9JIL - chains H and L of the 6 polymer chains in the assembly; structure by electron microscopy, 2.44 A resolution.

== Chain H ==
Name: C131 Fab heavy chain
Organism: Homo sapiens
Notes: antibody fragment or engineered binder
Chain sequence (125 residues; numbered 1 to 125; the number before each row is that of its first residue):
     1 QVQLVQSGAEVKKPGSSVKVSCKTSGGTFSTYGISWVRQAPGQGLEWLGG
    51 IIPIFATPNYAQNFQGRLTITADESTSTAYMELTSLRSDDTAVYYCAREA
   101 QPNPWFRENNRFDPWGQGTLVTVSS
Cystine bridges: Cys22-Cys96

== Chain L ==
Name: C131 Fab light chain
Organism: Homo sapiens
Notes: antibody fragment or engineered binder
Chain sequence (110 residues; row label = number of the first residue in the row):
     1 QSALTQPASVSGSPGQSITISCTGTSSDVGSYDLVSWYQQQPGKAPKLII
    51 YEGNKRPSGVSHRFSGSNSGNTASLTISGLQAEDEADYYCCSFAISVTFV
   101 FGTGTKVTVL
Cystine bridges: Cys22-Cys90

== How chain H and chain L interact ==
Pairs across the interface (36):
  Val37(H) with Phe101(L), hydrophobic
  Gln39(H) with Gln40(L), hydrogen bond; Tyr89(L), hydrogen bond
  Gln43(H) with Tyr89(L)
  Gly44(H) with Tyr89(L)
  Leu45(H) with Gln40(L); Pro46(L), hydrophobic; Tyr89(L); Phe101(L)
  Trp47(H) with Thr98(L); Phe99(L); Phe101(L), hydrophobic
  Asn59(H) with Val97(L)
  Tyr60(H) with Thr98(L)
  Tyr95(H) with Gln40(L); Ala45(L), hydrophobic; Pro46(L)
  Glu99(H) with Phe99(L)
  Arg107(H) with Phe93(L); Val97(L)
  Glu108(H) with Leu34(L); Phe93(L)
  Asn109(H) with Leu34(L); Glu52(L), hydrogen bond
  Asn110(H) with Ser36(L); Phe99(L)
  Arg111(H) with Tyr38(L); Leu48(L); Tyr51(L)
  Phe112(H) with Tyr38(L), hydrogen bond (backbone-side chain); Leu48(L); Phe99(L), hydrophobic; Phe101(L), hydrophobic
  Trp115(H) with Tyr38(L); Pro46(L)
  Gly116(H) with Ala45(L)
Other interface residues (no listed pair), chain H (21 interface residues in all): Glu46, Ala61, Asp113
Other interface residues (no listed pair), chain L (17 interface residues in all): Lys44, Cys91

== Overview ==
The interface between chain H and chain L involves 21 residues on one side and 17 on the other; the contacts
include 4 hydrogen bonds. Polar pairs include Gln39(H)-Gln40(L), Gln39(H)-Tyr89(L) and Asn109(H)-Glu52(L).
Chain H is C131 Fab heavy chain and chain L is C131 Fab light chain, both from Homo sapiens; the structure,
Rat hepatitis E virus capsid protein E2s domain in complex with Fab C131, was determined by electron
microscopy together with 9JIE, 9JIF, 9JIG, 9JII, 9JIJ, 9JIK and 3 further entries from the same study.
